Entry 8OM3 (electron microscopy, 2.87 A resolution); this record covers chains N and r of the 35 polymer chains in the assembly.

[Chain N]
Molecule: 37S ribosomal protein MRP2, mitochondrial
Source organism: Saccharomyces cerevisiae
UniProtKB: P10663 (RT02_YEAST); residue numbers follow UniProt; this construct covers 1-115
Chain sequence (115 residues; numbered 1 to 115; the number before each row is that of its first residue):
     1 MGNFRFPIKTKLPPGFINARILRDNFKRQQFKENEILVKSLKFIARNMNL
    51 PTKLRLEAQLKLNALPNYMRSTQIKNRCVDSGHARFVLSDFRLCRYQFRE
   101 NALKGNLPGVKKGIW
Unresolved in the structure: 1, 115

[Chain r]
Molecule: 15S mitochondrial rRNA
Source organism: Saccharomyces cerevisiae
Sequence (1647 nucleotides; numbered 1 to 1649; 2 numbers in that range are skipped by the numbering (no residue carries them; nothing is unmodelled there); the number before each row is that of its first residue):
     1 GUAAAAAAUUUAUAAGAAUAUGAUGUUGGUUCAGAUUAAGCGCUAAAUAA
    51 GGACAUGACACAUGCGAAUCAUACGUUUAUUAUUGAUAAGAUAAUAAAUA
   101 UGUGGUGUAAACGUGAGUAAUUUUAUUAGGAAUUAAUGAACUAUAGAAUA
   151 AGCUAAAUACUUAAUAUAUUAUUAUAUAAAAAUAAUUUAUAUAAUAAAAA
   201 GGAUAUAUAUAUAAUAUAUAUUUAUCUAUAGUCAAGCCAAUAAUGGUUUA
   251 GGUAGUAGGUUUAUUAAGAGUUAAACCUAGCCAACGAUCCAUAAUCGAUA
   301 AUGAAAGUUAGAACGAUCACGUUGACUCUGAAAUAUAGUCAAUAUCUAUA
   351 AGAUACAGCAGUGAGGAAUAUUGGACAAUGAUCGAAAGAUUGAUCCAGUU
   401 ACUUAUUAGGAUGAUAUAUAAAAAUAUUUUAUUUUAUUUAUAAAUAUUAA
   451 AUAUUUAUAAUAAUAAUAAUAAUAAUAUAUAUAUAUAAAUUGAUUAAAAA
   501 UAAAAUCCAUAAAUAAUUAAAAUAAUGAUAUUAAUUACCAUAUAUAUUUU
   551 UAUAUGGAUAUAUAUAUUAAUAAUAAUAUUAAUUUUAUUAUUAUUAAUAA
   601 UAUAUUUUAAUAGUCCUGACUAAUAUUUGUGCCAGCAGUCGCGGUAACAC
   651 AAAGAGGGCGAGCGUUAAUCAUAAUGGUUUAAAGGAUCCGUAGAAUGAAU
   701 UAUAUAUUAUAAUUUAGAGUUAAUAAAAU
   731 UAAUUAAAGAAUUAUAAUAGUAAAGAUGAAAUAAUAAUAAUAAUUAUAAG
   781 ACUAAUAUAUGUGAAAAUAUUAAUUAAAUAUUAACUGACAUUGAGGGAUU
   831 AAAACUAGAGUAGCGAAACGGAUUCGAUACCCGUGUAGUUCUAGUAGUAA
   881 ACUAUGAAUACAAUUAUUUAUA
   904 UAUAUAUUAUAUAUAAAUAAUAAAUGAAAAUGAAAGUAUUCCACCUGAAG
   954 AGUACGUUAGCAAUAAUGAAACUCAAAACAAUAGACGGUUACAGACUUAA
  1004 GCAGUGGAGCAUGUUAUUUAAUUCGAUAAUCCACGACUAACCUUACCAUA
  1054 UUUUGAAUAUUAUAAUAAUUAUUAUAAUUAUUAUAUUACAGGCGUUACAU
  1104 UGUUGUCUUUAGUUCGUGCUGCAAAGUUUUAGAUUAAGUUCAUAAACGAA
  1154 CAAAACUCCAUAUAUAUAAUUUUAAUUAUAUAUAAUUUUAUAUUAUUUAU
  1204 UAAUAUAAAGAAAGGAAUUAAGACAAAUCAUAAUGAUCCUUAUAAUAUGG
  1254 GUAAUAGACGUGCUAUAAUAAAAUGAUAAUAAAAUUAUAUAAAAUAUAUU
  1304 UAAUUAUAUUUAAUUAAUAAUAUAAAACAUUUUAAUUUUUAAUAUAUUUU
  1354 UUUAUUAUAUAUUAAUAUGAAUUAUAAUCUGAAAUUCGAUUAUAUGAAAA
  1404 AAGAAUUGCUAGUAAUACGUAAAUUAGUAUGUUACGGUGAAUAUUCUAAC
  1454 UGUUUCGCACUAAUCACUCAUCACGCGUUGAAACAUAUUAUUAUCUUAUU
  1504 AUUUAUAUAAUAUUUUUUAAUAAAUAUUAAUAAUUAUUAAUUUAUAUUUA
  1554 UUUAUAUCAGAAAUAAUAUGAAUUAAUGCGAAGUUGAAAUACAGUUACCG
  1604 UAGGGGAACCUGCGGUGGGCUUAUAAAUAUCUUAAAUAUUCUUACA
Unresolved in the structure: 1-11, 168-193, 210-215, 423-475, 546-547, 561-602, 764-768, 909-911, 1075-1078, 1529-1536
Metal / ion sites: K+ site 1: U19, G28, G29; Mg2+ site 1 near A33 (its only coordinating residue here); Mg2+ site 2 near G40 (its only coordinating residue here); Mg2+ site 3: A55, U56, G115; K+ site 2: U72, A73, A385; Mg2+ site 4 near A110 (its only coordinating residue here); Mg2+ site 5 near G113 (its only coordinating residue here); K+ site 3: G113, C359; K+ site 4: G115, G117, A294; Mg2+ site 6: A116, G117, A294; Mg2+ site 7: U149, G201; Mg2+ site 8: A159, C160; 22 more K+ sites not listed; 56 more Mg2+ sites not listed

[How chain N and chain r interact]
Residue-residue contacts (79; chain N residue first):
  Gly-2(N) with G1058(r), hydrogen bond to the phosphate; U1087(r), phosphate contact; A1088(r), phosphate contact
  Asn-3(N) with U1055(r), sugar contact; U1056(r), sugar contact; U1057(r), phosphate contact; G1058(r), hydrogen bond to the sugar; A1059(r), phosphate contact
  Phe-4(N) with A1059(r), phosphate contact
  Arg-5(N) with G1058(r), hydrogen bond to the sugar; A1059(r), salt bridge to the phosphate; A1248(r), hydrogen bond to the phosphate; U1249(r), sugar contact
  Phe-6(N) with U1249(r), sugar contact
  Lys-9(N) with A1086(r), salt bridge to the phosphate
  Leu-12(N) with A1059(r), phosphate contact; A1060(r), phosphate contact
  Phe-16(N) with A1235(r), phosphate contact; A1236(r), phosphate contact
  Ile-17(N) with A1059(r), base contact
  Asn-18(N) with A1059(r), base contact
  Ala-19(N) with A1248(r), phosphate contact
  Arg-20(N) with U1047(r), sugar contact; A1048(r), salt bridge to the phosphate; C1096(r), hydrogen bond to the base
  Leu-22(N) with A1059(r), sugar contact
  Arg-23(N) with U1046(r), salt bridge to the phosphate; A1048(r), salt bridge to the phosphate; U1249(r), salt bridge to the phosphate; A1250(r), phosphate contact
  Lys-27(N) with C1045(r), hydrogen bond to the sugar
  Val-38(N) with A1385(r), phosphate contact
  Lys-42(N) with G1384(r), salt bridge to the phosphate; A1385(r), salt bridge to the phosphate
  Arg-46(N) with A1385(r), phosphate contact; A1386(r), salt bridge to the phosphate
  Gln-59(N) with A1385(r), hydrogen bond to the phosphate; A1386(r), sugar contact
  Asn-63(N) with A1385(r), hydrogen bond to the sugar; A1386(r), sugar contact
  Asn-67(N) with A1250(r), phosphate contact; U1251(r), phosphate contact
  Arg-70(N) with A1385(r), hydrogen bond to the sugar
  Thr-72(N) with C1044(r), hydrogen bond to the base; C1045(r), base contact; G1384(r), sugar contact; A1385(r), hydrogen bond to the base; A1386(r), base contact; A1429(r), base contact
  Gln-73(N) with C1044(r), hydrogen bond to the base; C1045(r), hydrogen bond to the sugar
  Lys-75(N) with U1046(r), sugar contact
  Asn-76(N) with U1428(r), hydrogen bond to the phosphate
  Arg-77(N) with U1046(r), hydrogen bond to the phosphate; U1047(r), salt bridge to the phosphate
  Ser-81(N) with U1234(r), hydrogen bond to the sugar; A1235(r), phosphate contact
  His-83(N) with U1234(r), sugar contact
  Ala-84(N) with U1046(r), phosphate contact
  Arg-85(N) with A1039(r), hydrogen bond to the sugar; A1042(r), salt bridge to the phosphate
  Phe-86(N) with A1039(r), phosphate contact; C1040(r), sugar contact; U1041(r), hydrogen bond to the phosphate
  Val-87(N) with U1427(r), sugar contact
  Leu-88(N) with U1427(r), phosphate contact
  Ser-89(N) with U1427(r), hydrogen bond to the phosphate
  Arg-92(N) with U1291(r), base contact
  Cys-94(N) with U1234(r), sugar contact
  Arg-95(N) with G1038(r), hydrogen bond to the phosphate; A1039(r), salt bridge to the phosphate
  Tyr-96(N) with G1105(r), sugar contact; U1106(r), sugar contact; U1234(r), base contact
  Gln-97(N) with U1234(r), hydrogen bond to the base
  Arg-99(N) with U1106(r), hydrogen bond to the phosphate; U1107(r), salt bridge to the phosphate
  Lys-112(N) with A1220(r), phosphate contact; U1221(r), salt bridge to the phosphate
Interface residues without a listed pair, chain N (45 interface residues in all): Leu-62, Ser-71, Ile-114
Interface residues without a listed pair, chain r (42 interface residues in all): U1085, A1219, A1426

[Overview]
The interface between chain N and chain r involves 45 residues on one side and 42 on the other; the contacts
include 22 hydrogen bonds and 14 salt bridges. Polar contacts include Arg-20(N)/C1096(r), Thr-72(N)/C1044(r)
and Thr-72(N)/A1385(r). U19(r), G28(r) and G29(r) coordinate K+ site 1.
Chain N is 37S ribosomal protein MRP2, mitochondrial and chain r is 15S mitochondrial rRNA, both from
Saccharomyces cerevisiae; the structure, Small subunit of yeast mitochondrial ribosome in complex with
IF3/Aim23, was determined by electron microscopy together with 8OM2 and 8OM4 from the same study.
